PDB entry 133L | X-ray diffraction, 1.77 A resolution | chain A

== Chain A ==
Molecule: Human lysozyme
Organism: Homo sapiens
Notes: EC 3.2.1.17
UniProt: P61626 (LYSC_HUMAN); residues 1-130 here correspond to UniProt positions 19-148 (UniProt number = residue number + 18)
Amino-acid sequence (130 residues; each row starts with the number of its first residue):
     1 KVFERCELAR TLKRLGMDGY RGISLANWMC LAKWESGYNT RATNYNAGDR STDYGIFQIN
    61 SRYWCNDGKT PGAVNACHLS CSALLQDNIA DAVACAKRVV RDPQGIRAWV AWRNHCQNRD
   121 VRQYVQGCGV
Construct notes: conflict His115 (Arg133 in P61626)
Curated features (UniProtKB/Swiss-Prot):
  - active site: Glu35, Asp53
Disulfide bonds: Cys6-Cys128, Cys30-Cys116, Cys65-Cys81, Cys77-Cys95

== In short ==
Curated annotation (UniProt) lists active-site residues Glu35 and Asp53.
Chain A is Human lysozyme (Homo sapiens); the structure, Role of arg 115 in the catalytic action of human
lysozyme. X-ray structure of his 115 ..., was determined by X-ray diffraction (same publication as 134L).
